Entry 5YH0 (X-ray diffraction, 3.45 A resolution); this record covers chains I and K of the 12 polymer chains in the assembly.

== Chain I (and K) ==
Name: DrFam20C1
From: Danio rerio
Notes: chain K of this document is another copy of the same molecule, construct and numbering; everything in this record applies to it too
Chain sequence (560 residues; each row starts with the number of its first residue):
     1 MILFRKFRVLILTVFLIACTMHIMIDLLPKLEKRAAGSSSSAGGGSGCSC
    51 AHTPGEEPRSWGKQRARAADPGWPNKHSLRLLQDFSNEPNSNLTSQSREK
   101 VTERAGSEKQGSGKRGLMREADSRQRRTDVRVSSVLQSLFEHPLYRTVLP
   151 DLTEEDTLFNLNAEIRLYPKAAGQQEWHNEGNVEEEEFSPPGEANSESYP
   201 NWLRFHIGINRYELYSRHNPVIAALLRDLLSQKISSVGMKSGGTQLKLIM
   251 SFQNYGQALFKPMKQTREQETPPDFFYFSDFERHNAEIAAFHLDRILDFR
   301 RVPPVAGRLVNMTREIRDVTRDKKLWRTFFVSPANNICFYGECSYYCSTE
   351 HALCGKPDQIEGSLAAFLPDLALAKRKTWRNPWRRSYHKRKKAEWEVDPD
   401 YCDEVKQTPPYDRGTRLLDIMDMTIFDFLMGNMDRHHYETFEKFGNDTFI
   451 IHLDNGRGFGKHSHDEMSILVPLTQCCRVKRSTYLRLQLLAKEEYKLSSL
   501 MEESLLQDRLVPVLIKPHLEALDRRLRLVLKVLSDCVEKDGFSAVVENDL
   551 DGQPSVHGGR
Disordered / not traced: 1-133, 161-198, 555-560 (chain K: 1-130, 161-197, 557-560)
Cystine bridges: Cys338-Cys354, Cys343-Cys347, Cys402-Cys476, Cys477-Cys536

== How chain I and chain K interact ==
Residue-residue contacts - 29 pairs, chain I then chain K:
  Lys240(I) - Val556(K)
  Gly242(I) - Arg481(K)  hydrogen bond (backbone-side chain)
  Gly243(I) - Arg481(K)  hydrogen bond (backbone-side chain)
  Thr244(I) - Arg481(K)
  Lys324(I) - Glu538(K)  salt bridge
  Glu342(I) - Glu538(K)
  Glu342(I) - Phe542(K)
  Cys343(I) - Phe542(K)
  Ser344(I) - Ser543(K)  hydrogen bond (backbone-side chain)
  Ser344(I) - Asn548(K)
  Tyr345(I) - Asn548(K)  hydrogen bond
  Tyr345(I) - Asp551(K)  hydrogen bond
  Lys377(I) - Arg146(K)
  Thr378(I) - Arg146(K)
  Arg380(I) - Val148(K)
  Arg380(I) - Asp151(K)  salt bridge
  Arg384(I) - Val148(K)
  Arg384(I) - Gly552(K)  hydrogen bond (side chain-backbone)
  Arg384(I) - Gln553(K)
  Tyr387(I) - Asp551(K)
  Tyr387(I) - Gly552(K)
  Ala393(I) - Asp151(K)
  Glu394(I) - Asp151(K)  hydrogen bond (backbone-side chain)
  His436(I) - Gly552(K)
  His436(I) - Gln553(K)  hydrogen bond (side chain-backbone)
  His437(I) - Val148(K)
  His437(I) - Gly552(K)
  His437(I) - Gln553(K)
  His437(I) - Pro554(K)
Interface residues without a listed pair, chain I (22 interface residues in all): Ser241, Phe278, Lys375, Glu439
Interface residues without a listed pair, chain K (18 interface residues in all): Glu141, Leu149, Leu485, Gln488, Ser555

== Overview ==
22 residues of chain I and 18 residues of chain K are in contact; the contacts include 8 hydrogen bonds and 2
salt bridges. Polar pairs include Lys324(I)-Glu538(K), Arg380(I)-Asp151(K) and Gly242(I)-Arg481(K).
Chain I and chain K are both DrFam20C1 (Danio rerio); the structure, The structure of DrFam20C1, was
determined by X-ray diffraction together with 5XOM, 5XOO and 5YH2 from the same study.
